7SXY - chains B and E; structure by electron microscopy, 2.79 A resolution.

Chain B:
Protein: Spike glycoprotein
Source organism: Severe acute respiratory syndrome coronavirus 2
Reference sequence: P0DTC2 (SPIKE_SARS2); residue numbers follow UniProt; this construct covers 1-1208
Amino-acid sequence (1288 residues; row label = number of the first residue in the row):
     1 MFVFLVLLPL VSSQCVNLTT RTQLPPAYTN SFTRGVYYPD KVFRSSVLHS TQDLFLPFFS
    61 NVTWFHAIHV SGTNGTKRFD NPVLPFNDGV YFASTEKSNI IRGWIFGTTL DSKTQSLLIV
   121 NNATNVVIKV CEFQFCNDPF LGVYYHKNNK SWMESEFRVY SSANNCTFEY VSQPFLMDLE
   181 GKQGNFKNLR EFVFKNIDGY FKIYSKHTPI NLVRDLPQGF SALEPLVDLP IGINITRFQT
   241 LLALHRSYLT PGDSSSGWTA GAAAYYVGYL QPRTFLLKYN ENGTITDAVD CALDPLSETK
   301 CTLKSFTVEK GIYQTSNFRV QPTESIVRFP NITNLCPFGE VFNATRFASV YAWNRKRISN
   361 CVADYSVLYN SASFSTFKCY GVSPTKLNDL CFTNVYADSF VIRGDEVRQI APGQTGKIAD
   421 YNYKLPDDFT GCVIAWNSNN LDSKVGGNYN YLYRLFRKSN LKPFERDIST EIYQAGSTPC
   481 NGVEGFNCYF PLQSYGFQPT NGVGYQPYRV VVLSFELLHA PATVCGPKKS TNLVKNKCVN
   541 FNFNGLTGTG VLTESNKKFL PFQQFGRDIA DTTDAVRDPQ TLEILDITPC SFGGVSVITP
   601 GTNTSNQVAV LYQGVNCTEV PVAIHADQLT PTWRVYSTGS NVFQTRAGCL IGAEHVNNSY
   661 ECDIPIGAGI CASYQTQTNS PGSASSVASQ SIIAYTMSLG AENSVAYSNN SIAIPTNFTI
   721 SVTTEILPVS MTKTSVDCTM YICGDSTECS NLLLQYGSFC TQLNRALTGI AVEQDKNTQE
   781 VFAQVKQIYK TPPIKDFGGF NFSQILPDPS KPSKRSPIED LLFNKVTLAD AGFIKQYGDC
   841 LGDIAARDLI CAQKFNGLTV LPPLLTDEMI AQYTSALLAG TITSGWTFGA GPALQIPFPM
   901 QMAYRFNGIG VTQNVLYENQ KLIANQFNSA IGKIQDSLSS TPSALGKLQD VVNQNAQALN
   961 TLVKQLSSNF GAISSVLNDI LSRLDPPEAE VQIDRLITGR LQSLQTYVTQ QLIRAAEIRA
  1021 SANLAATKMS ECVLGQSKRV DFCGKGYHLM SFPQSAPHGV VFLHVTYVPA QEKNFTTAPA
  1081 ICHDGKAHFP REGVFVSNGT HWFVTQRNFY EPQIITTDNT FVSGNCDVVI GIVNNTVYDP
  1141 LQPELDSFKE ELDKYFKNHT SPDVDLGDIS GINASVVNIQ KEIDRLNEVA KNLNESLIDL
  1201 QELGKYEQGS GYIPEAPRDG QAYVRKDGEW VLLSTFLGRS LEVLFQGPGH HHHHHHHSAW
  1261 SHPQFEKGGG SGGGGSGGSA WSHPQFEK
Not modelled in the structure: 1-329, 531-1288
Disulfides: Cys336-Cys361, Cys379-Cys432, Cys391-Cys525, Cys480-Cys488
Covalent attachments: N-acetylglucosamine (NAG) linked to Asn343
Construct notes: engineered mutation Gly614 (Asp in P0DTC2); conflict Gly682 (Arg in P0DTC2), Ser683 (Arg in P0DTC2), Ser685 (Arg in P0DTC2), Pro817 (Phe in P0DTC2), Pro892 (Ala in P0DTC2), Pro899 (Ala in P0DTC2), Pro942 (Ala in P0DTC2), Pro986 (Lys in P0DTC2), Pro987 (Val in P0DTC2); expression tag (1209-1288)
Curated features (UniProtKB/Swiss-Prot):
  - region: Asn280 to Cys301 (Putative superantigen), Arg403 to Asp405 (Integrin-binding motif), Asn448 to Phe456 (Immunodominant HLA epitope recognized by the CD8+), Pro681, Ala684 (Putative superantigen), Ser816 to Tyr837 (Fusion peptide 1), Lys835 to Phe855 (Fusion peptide 2), Asp1163 to Glu1202 (Heptad repeat 2)
  - site: Arg815, Ser816 (Cleavage)
  - glycosylation: Asn17 (N-linked (GlcNAc...) (complex) asparagine), Asn61 (N-linked (GlcNAc...) (hybrid) asparagine), Asn74 (N-linked (GlcNAc...) (complex) asparagine), Asn122 (N-linked (GlcNAc...) (hybrid) asparagine), Asn149 (N-linked (GlcNAc...) (complex) asparagine), Asn165 (N-linked (GlcNAc...) (complex) asparagine), Asn234 (N-linked (GlcNAc...) (high mannose) asparagine), Asn282 (N-linked (GlcNAc...) (complex) asparagine), Thr323 (O-linked (GalNAc) threonine), Ser325 (O-linked (HexNAc...) serine), Asn331 (N-linked (GlcNAc...) (complex) asparagine), Asn343 (N-linked (GlcNAc...) (complex) asparagine), Asn603 (N-linked (GlcNAc...) (hybrid) asparagine), Asn616 (N-linked (GlcNAc...) (complex) asparagine), Asn657 (N-linked (GlcNAc...) (complex) asparagine), Thr676 (O-linked (GlcNAc...) threonine), Thr678 (O-linked (GlcNAc...) threonine), Asn709 (N-linked (GlcNAc...) (high mannose) asparagine), Asn717 (N-linked (GlcNAc...) (hybrid) asparagine), Asn801 (N-linked (GlcNAc...) (hybrid) asparagine) and 6 more in UniProt
  - natural variant: Leu5 (L5F: In strain: Iota/B.1.526), Ser13 (S13I: In strain: Epsilon/B.1.427/B.1.429), Leu18 (L18F: In strain: Beta/B.1.351, Gamma/P.1 and 1 more), Thr19 (T19I: In strain: Omicron/BQ.1.1, Omicron/XBB.1.5 and 1 more; T19R: In strain: Delta/B.1.617.2, Omicron/BA.2 and 4 more), Thr20 (T20N: In strain: Gamma/P.1), Leu24 to Ala27 (sequence variant, change not given here; In strain: Omicron/BA.2, Omicron/BA.2.12.1 and 6 more), Pro26 (P26S: In strain: Gamma/P.1), Gln52 (Q52H: In strain: Omicron/EG.5.1), Ala67 (A67V: In strain: Eta/B.1.525, Omicron/BA.1), His69 to Val70 (deletion: In strain: Alpha/B.1.1.7, Eta/B.1.525 and 5 more), Gly75 (G75V: In strain: Lambda/C.37), Thr76 (T76I: In strain: Lambda/C.37), 81 further natural variant entries in UniProt
  - mutagenesis: His69 to Val70 (Increased incorporation of cleaved spike into virions), Asn121 (N121Q: Partial loss of biliverdin affinity), Arg190 (R190K: Partial loss of biliverdin affinity), Asn234 (N234Q: Increased resistance to neutralizing antibodies), Asn331 (N331Q: Reduced viral infectivity), Asn343 (N343Q: Reduced viral infectivity), Leu452 (L452R: Increased resistance to neutralizing antibodies. Decreases HLA binding to NF9 epitope. Increased binding affinity to human ACE2), Tyr453 (Y453F: Decreased HLA binding to NF9 epitope. Increased binding affinity to human ACE2), Ala475 (A475V: Increased resistance to neutralizing antibodies), Val483 (V483A: Increased resistance to neutralizing antibodies), Glu484 (E484D: Increased replication in human TMEM106B overexpressing cells), Phe490 (F490L: Increased resistance to neutralizing antibodies and human covalescent sera neutralization), 11 further mutagenesis entries in UniProt
From the paper describing this entry:
  - contacts within the chain: Phe490-Gln493 (backbone contact), Leu492-Gln493 (backbone contact)
  - mutagenesis - L452R, E484K, N501Y: increased binding to Processed angiotensin-converting enzyme 2 (chain E)
  - mutagenesis - E484K: abolished binding to ab8
  - mutagenesis - E484K: abolished binding to S2M11
  - mutagenesis - L452R: decreased binding to S2M11
  - mutagenesis - K417N: abolished binding to ab1

Chain E:
Protein: Processed angiotensin-converting enzyme 2
Source organism: Homo sapiens
Reference sequence: Q9BYF1 (ACE2_HUMAN); residue numbers follow UniProt; this construct covers 18-615
Amino-acid sequence (606 residues; row label = number of the first residue in the row):
    18 QSTIEEQAKT FLDKFNHEAE DLFYQSSLAS WNYNTNITEE NVQNMNNAGD KWSAFLKEQS
    78 TLAQMYPLQE IQNLTVKLQL QALQQNGSSV LSEDKSKRLN TILNTMSTIY STGKVCNPDN
   138 PQECLLLEPG LNEIMANSLD YNERLWAWES WRSEVGKQLR PLYEEYVVLK NEMARANHYE
   198 DYGDYWRGDY EVNGVDGYDY SRGQLIEDVE HTFEEIKPLY EHLHAYVRAK LMNAYPSYIS
   258 PIGCLPAHLL GDMWGRFWTN LYSLTVPFGQ KPNIDVTDAM VDQAWDAQRI FKEAEKFFVS
   318 VGLPNMTQGF WENSMLTDPG NVQKAVCHPT AWDLGKGDFR ILMCTKVTMD DFLTAHHEMG
   378 HIQYDMAYAA QPFLLRNGAN EGFHEAVGEI MSLSAATPKH LKSIGLLSPD FQEDNETEIN
   438 FLLKQALTIV GTLPFTYMLE KWRWMVFKGE IPKDQWMKKW WEMKREIVGV VEPVPHDETY
   498 CDPASLFHVS NDYSFIRYYT RTLYQFQFQE ALCQAAKHEG PLHKCDISNS TEAGQKLFNM
   558 LRLGKSEPWT LALENVVGAK NMNVRPLLNY FEPLFTWLKD QNKNSFVGWS TDWSPYADHH
   618 HHHHHH
Not modelled in the structure: 18, 615-623
Disulfides: Cys133-Cys141, Cys530-Cys542
Covalent attachments: N-acetylglucosamine (NAG) linked to Asn53, Asn90, Asn103, Asn322, Asn432, Asn546
Construct notes: expression tag (616-623)
Curated features (UniProtKB/Swiss-Prot):
  - region (Interaction with SARS-CoV spike glycoprotein): Asp30 to Tyr41, Met82 to Pro84, Lys353 to Arg357
  - active site: Glu375 (Proton acceptor), His505 (Proton donor)
  - binding site (chloride): Arg169, Trp477, Lys481
  - binding site (substrate): Arg273, His345, Pro346, Tyr515
  - binding site (Zn(2+)): His374, His378, Glu402
  - glycosylation (N-linked (GlcNAc...) asparagine): Asn53, Asn90, Asn103, Asn322, Asn432, Asn546
  - mutagenesis: Ser19 (S19P: Increases slightly the interaction with RBD domain of SARS-CoV-2 spike protein), Gln24 to Lys26 (Slightly inhibits interaction with SARS-CoV spike glycoprotein), Gln24 (Q24T: Increases slightly the interaction with RBD domain of SARS-CoV-2 spike protein), Ala25 (A25V: Increases slightly the interaction with RBD domain of SARS-CoV-2 spike protein), Thr27 (T27Y: Increases slightly the interaction with RBD domain of SARS-CoV-2 spike protein. In sACE2.v2.2; increases interaction with RBD domain of SARS-CoV-2 spike protein ...), Leu29 (L29F: Increases slightly the interaction with RBD domain of SARS-CoV-2 spike protein), Lys31 (K31D: Abolishes interaction with SARS-CoV spike glycoprotein; K31Y: Increases slightly the interaction with RBD domain of SARS-CoV-2 spike protein), Asn33 (N33D: Increases slightly the interaction with RBD domain of SARS-CoV-2 spike protein), His34 (H34A: Increases slightly the interaction with RBD domain of SARS-CoV-2 spike protein), Glu37 (E37A: No effect on interaction with SARS-CoV spike glycoprotein), Asp38 (D38A: No effect on interaction with SARS-CoV spike glycoprotein), Leu39 (L39R: Increases slightly the interaction with RBD domain of SARS-CoV-2 spike protein), 48 further mutagenesis entries in UniProt

Chain B / chain E interface:
Residue-residue contacts - 39 pairs, chain B then chain E:
  Lys417(B) with Asp30(E), salt bridge
  Tyr449(B) with Asp38(E), hydrogen bond; Gln42(E)
  Tyr453(B) with His34(E), hydrogen bond
  Leu455(B) with His34(E)
  Phe456(B) with Thr27(E)
  Ala475(B) with Ser19(E), hydrogen bond (backbone-backbone); Gln24(E); Thr27(E)
  Gly476(B) with Gln24(E)
  Glu484(B) with Lys31(E)
  Phe486(B) with Met82(E), hydrophobic; Tyr83(E)
  Asn487(B) with Gln24(E); Tyr83(E), hydrogen bond
  Tyr489(B) with Thr27(E); Phe28(E); Tyr83(E), hydrogen bond
  Gln493(B) with Lys31(E); His34(E)
  Ser494(B) with His34(E), hydrogen bond (backbone-side chain)
  Gly496(B) with Asp38(E); Lys353(E), hydrogen bond (backbone-side chain)
  Gln498(B) with Asp38(E); Tyr41(E); Gln42(E), hydrogen bond; Lys353(E)
  Thr500(B) with Tyr41(E), hydrogen bond; Asn330(E); Asp355(E); Arg357(E)
  Asn501(B) with Tyr41(E), hydrogen bond; Lys353(E)
  Gly502(B) with Lys353(E), hydrogen bond (backbone-backbone); Gly354(E)
  Tyr505(B) with Glu37(E), hydrogen bond; Lys353(E); Gly354(E); Arg393(E)
Also at the interface, not in a pair above, chain B (20 interface residues in all): Ser477
Also at the interface, not in a pair above, chain E (20 interface residues in all): Glu35
From the paper, about this interface:
  - residue pairs: Lys417(B)-Asp30(E) (salt bridge), Glu484(B)-Lys31(E)

In short:
Chain B and chain E each contribute 20 residues to their interface, with 12 hydrogen bonds and 1 salt bridge.
Among the polar pairs are Lys417(B)-Asp30(E), Tyr449(B)-Asp38(E) and Tyr453(B)-His34(E). The paper describes a
salt bridge between Lys417(B) and Asp30(E); a contact between Glu484(B) and Lys31(E). The paper reports that
L452R, E484K and N501Y of chain B increase binding to Processed angiotensin-converting enzyme 2 (chain E);
contacts within the chain involving Gln493(B), Phe490(B) and Leu492(B).
Here chain B is Spike glycoprotein (Severe acute respiratory syndrome coronavirus 2) and chain E is Processed
angiotensin-converting enzyme 2 (Homo sapiens). Entry 7SXY (Cryo-EM structure of the SARS-CoV-2 D614G mutant
spike protein ectodomain bound to human ACE2 ectodomain (focused ...) was determined by electron microscopy,
deposited together with 7SXX, 7SXZ, 7SY0, 7SY1, 7SY2, 7SY3 and 5 further entries.
